Entry 8GUY (electron microscopy, 4.18 A resolution (low resolution: residue-level contacts below are approximate; hydrogen-bond / salt-bridge calls are withheld)); this record covers chains A and F of the 6 polymer chains in the assembly.

== Chain A ==
Name: Insulin A chain
Source organism: Homo sapiens
UniProtKB: P01308 (INS_HUMAN); residues 1-21 here correspond to UniProt positions 90-110 (UniProt number = residue number + 89)
Chain sequence (21 residues; row label = number of the first residue in the row):
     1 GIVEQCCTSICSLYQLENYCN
Disulfide bonds: Cys-6/Cys-11

== Chain F ==
Name: Isoform Short of Insulin receptor
Source organism: Homo sapiens
Notes: EC 2.7.10.1
UniProtKB: P06213 (INSR_HUMAN), isoform P06213-2; residues 1-907 here correspond to UniProt positions 28-934 (UniProt number = residue number + 27)
Chain sequence (907 residues; row label = number of the first residue in the row):
     1 HLYPGEVCPGMDIRNNLTRLHELENCSVIEGHLQILLMFKTRPEDFRDLS
    51 FPKLIMITDYLLLFRVYGLESLKDLFPNLTVIRGSRLFFNYALVIFEMVH
   101 LKELGLYNLMNITRGSVRIEKNNELCYLATIDWSRILDSVEDNHIVLNKD
   151 DNEECGDICPGTAKGKTNCPATVINGQFVERCWTHSHCQKVCPTICKSHG
   201 CTAEGLCCHSECLGNCSQPDDPTKCVACRNFYLDGRCVETCPPPYYHFQD
   251 WRCVNFSFCQDLHHKCKNSRRQGCHQYVIHNNKCIPECPSGYTMNSSNLL
   301 CTPCLGPCPKVCHLLEGEKTIDSVTSAQELRGCTVINGSLIINIRGGNNL
   351 AAELEANLGLIEEISGYLKIRRSYALVSLSFFRKLRLIRGETLEIGNYSF
   401 YALDNQNLRQLWDWSKHNLTTTQGKLFFHYNPKLCLSEIHKMEEVSGTKG
   451 RQERNDIALKTNGDKASCENELLKFSYIRTSFDKILLRWEPYWPPDFRDL
   501 LGFMLFYKEAPYQNVTEFDGQDACGSNSWTVVDIDPPLRSNDPKSQNHPG
   551 WLMRGLKPWTQYAIFVKTLVTFSDERRTYGAKSDIIYVQTDATNPSVPLD
   601 PISVSNSSSQIILKWKPPSDPNGNITHYLVFWERQAEDSELFELDYCLKG
   651 LKLPSRTWSPPFESEDSQKHNQSEYEDSAGECCSCPKTDSQILKELEESS
   701 FRKTFEDYLHNVVFVPRPSRKRRSLGDVGNVTVAVPTVAAFPNTSSTSVP
   751 TSPEEHRPFEKVVNKESLVISGLRHFTGYRIELQACNQDTPEERCSVAAY
   801 VSARTMPEAKADDIVGPVTHEIFENNVVHLMWQEPKEPNGLIVLYEVSYR
   851 RYGDEELHLCVSRKHFALERGCRLRGLSPGNYSVRIRATSLAGNGSWTEP
   901 TYFYVTD
Unresolved in the structure: 161-168, 656-682, 719-755
Disulfide bonds: Cys-8/Cys-26, Cys-126/Cys-155, Cys-159/Cys-182, Cys-169/Cys-188, Cys-192/Cys-201, Cys-196/Cys-207, Cys-208/Cys-216, Cys-212/Cys-225, Cys-228/Cys-237, Cys-241/Cys-253, Cys-259/Cys-284, Cys-266/Cys-274, Cys-288/Cys-301, Cys-304/Cys-308, Cys-312/Cys-333, Cys-435/Cys-468, Cys-647/Cys-860, Cys-786/Cys-795
Construct notes: engineered mutation His-144 (Tyr171 in P06213), Thr-421 (Ile448 in P06213), Lys-465 (Gln492 in P06213)
Swiss-Prot annotation at these positions:
  - region: Glu-706 to Phe-714 (Insulin-binding)
  - site: Phe-39 (Insulin-binding)
  - modified residue: Ser-373 (Phosphoserine), Tyr-374 (Phosphotyrosine), Ser-380 (Phosphoserine)
  - glycosylation (N-linked (GlcNAc...) asparagine): Asn-16, Asn-25, Asn-78, Asn-111, Asn-215, Asn-255, Asn-295, Asn-337, Asn-397, Asn-418, Asn-514, Asn-606, Asn-624, Asn-671
What the authors report for this chain:
  - mutagenesis - R271A, S323A, T325A, Y477A, K484A, L486A, R488A, W551A, L552A, R554A: decreased signaling in response to A43
  - mutagenesis - F705A: increased signaling in response to A62
  - mutagenesis - R702Y/T704W: decreased signaling in response to A62
  - mutagenesis - F64A, R702Y/T704W: abolished signaling in response to insulin
  - mutagenesis - V99R/V173R/V604R/S802R: decreased signaling

== Interface between chain A and chain F ==
Residue-residue contacts (12; chain A residue first):
  Gly-1(A) / Asn-711(F)
  Ile-2(A) / Asn-711(F)
  Ile-2(A) / Phe-714(F)
  Val-3(A) / Asp-707(F)
  Val-3(A) / Asn-711(F)
  Glu-4(A) / Asn-711(F)
  Asn-18(A) / Pro-716(F)
  Asn-18(A) / Arg-717(F)
  Tyr-19(A) / Phe-714(F)
  Tyr-19(A) / Val-715(F)
  Tyr-19(A) / Pro-716(F)
  Asn-21(A) / Arg-717(F)
Other interface residues (no listed pair), chain F (7 interface residues in all): His-710

== In short ==
The chain A/chain F interface involves 7 residues from each chain. From the paper: R271A, S323A and T325A of
chain F, among others, reduce signaling in response to A43; F64A and R702Y/T704W of chain F abolish signaling
in response to insulin; 14 substitutions were tested in all.
Chain A is Insulin A chain and chain F is Isoform Short of Insulin receptor, both from Homo sapiens; the
structure, human insulin receptor bound with two insulin molecules, was determined by electron microscopy
together with 7YQ3, 7YQ4, 7YQ5 and 7YQ6 from the same study.
